Entry 6JJP (X-ray diffraction, 2.90 A resolution); this record covers chains A and C of the 3 polymer chains in the assembly.

[Chain A]
Protein: Heavy chain of MW11-h317
Organism: Homo sapiens
Amino-acid sequence (220 residues; row label = number of the first residue in the row):
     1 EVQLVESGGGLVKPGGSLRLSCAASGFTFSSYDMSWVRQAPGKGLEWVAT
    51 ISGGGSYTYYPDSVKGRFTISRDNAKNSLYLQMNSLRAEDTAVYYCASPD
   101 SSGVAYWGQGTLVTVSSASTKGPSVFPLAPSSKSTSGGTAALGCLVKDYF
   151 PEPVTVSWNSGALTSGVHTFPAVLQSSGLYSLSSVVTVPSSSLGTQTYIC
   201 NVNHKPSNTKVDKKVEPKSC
Disulfides: Cys22-Cys96, Cys144-Cys200
Reported in the primary citation:
  - binding site for N-acetylglucosamine: Gly54, Tyr57
  - binding site for alpha-L-fucopyranose: Ser31, Gly54
  - binding site for beta-D-mannopyranose: Gly54
  - binding site for alpha-D-mannopyranose: Arg72

[Chain C]
Protein: Programmed cell death protein 1
Organism: Homo sapiens
UniProt: Q15116 (PDCD1_HUMAN); numbering as in UniProt (aligned over 21-167)
Amino-acid sequence (147 residues; each row starts with the number of its first residue):
    21 PGWFLDSPDRPWNPPTFSPALLVVTEGDNATFTCSFSNTSESFVLNWYRM
    71 SPSNQTDKLAAFPEDRSQPGQDCRFRVTQLPNGRDFHMSVVRARRNDSGT
   121 YLCGAISLAPKAQIKESLRAELRVTERRAEVPTAHPSPSPRPAGQFQ
Disordered / not traced: 21-29, 147-167
UniProt features mapped onto this chain:
  - region: Leu25 to Pro34 (Nivolumab binding), Met70 to Asp77 (Interaction with CD274/PDCD1L1), Asn74 to Gln99 (Pembrolizumab binding)
  - glycosylation (N-linked (GlcNAc...) asparagine): Asn49, Asn58, Asn74, Asn116
  - mutagenesis: Asn49 (N49A: Decreased N-glycosylation without affecting binding to binding to nivolumab drug), Asn58 (N58A: Decreased N-glycosylation without affecting binding to binding to nivolumab drug), Asn74 (N74A: Decreased N-glycosylation without affecting binding to binding to nivolumab drug), Asn116 (N116A: Decreased N-glycosylation without affecting binding to binding to nivolumab drug)
Disulfides: Cys54-Cys123
Covalent attachments: N-acetylglucosamine (NAG) linked to Asn49, Asn116; glycan linked to Asn58
Reported in the primary citation:
  - post-translational modification sites: Asn49, Asn58, Asn116
  - mutagenesis - N58A: decreased binding to MW11-h317
  - mutagenesis - N49A, N74A, N116A: unchanged binding to MW11-h317
  - mutagenesis - N58A: unchanged binding to nivolumab

[How chain A and chain C interact]
Contacting residue pairs (21; chain A residue first):
  Phe27(A) - Arg86(C)
  Ser31(A) - Pro83(C)
  Tyr32(A) - Pro83(C)
  Tyr32(A) - Glu84(C)  hydrogen bond (side chain-backbone)
  Tyr32(A) - Arg86(C)
  Asp33(A) - Ser62(C)  hydrogen bond
  Asp33(A) - Leu128(C)
  Ser52(A) - Glu61(C)  hydrogen bond
  Gly54(A) - Glu61(C)  hydrogen bond (backbone-side chain)
  Gly55(A) - Glu61(C)
  Ser56(A) - Glu61(C)  hydrogen bond
  Tyr57(A) - Thr59(C)  hydrogen bond (side chain-backbone)
  Tyr57(A) - Ser60(C)
  Tyr57(A) - Glu61(C)
  Tyr59(A) - Ala129(C)
  Ser98(A) - Arg86(C)  hydrogen bond
  Asp100(A) - Arg86(C)  salt bridge
  Asp100(A) - Leu128(C)
  Ser101(A) - Leu128(C)
  Tyr106(A) - Arg86(C)  hydrogen bond (side chain-backbone)
  Tyr106(A) - Ser87(C)  hydrogen bond (side chain-backbone)
Other interface residues (no listed pair), chain A (17 interface residues in all): Val2, Gly53, Pro99
Other interface residues (no listed pair), chain C (13 interface residues in all): Val64, Phe82, Ile126
The authors on this interface:
  - residue pairs: Val2(A)-Arg86(C) (hydrophobic contact), Tyr106(A)-Arg86(C) (hydrophobic contact), Val64(C)-Ser101(A) (hydrophobic contact), Arg86(C)-Tyr32(A), Arg86(C)-Ser98(A) (hydrogen bond), Arg86(C)-Asp100(A) (hydrogen bond)
  - epitope / paratope residues, chain A: Val2(A), Asp33(A), Ser52(A), Gly53(A), Gly54(A), Gly55(A), Ser56(A), Tyr59(A), Tyr106(A)
  - epitope / paratope residues, chain C: Glu61(C), Ser62(C), Val64(C), Arg86(C)

[In short]
The interface between chain A and chain C involves 17 residues on one side and 13 on the other, with 9
hydrogen bonds and 1 salt bridge. Polar pairs include Asp100(A)-Arg86(C), Tyr32(A)-Glu84(C) and
Asp33(A)-Ser62(C). The paper describes hydrophobic contacts between Val2(A) and Arg86(C), Tyr106(A) and
Arg86(C) and Val64(C) and Ser101(A); a contact between Arg86(C) and Tyr32(A); hydrogen bonds between Arg86(C)
and Ser98(A) and Arg86(C) and Asp100(A). From the paper: a binding site for N-acetylglucosamine at Gly54(A)
and Tyr57(A); N58A of chain C reduces binding to MW11-h317; 4 substitutions were tested in all.
Chain A is Heavy chain of MW11-h317 and chain C is Programmed cell death protein 1, both from Homo sapiens;
the structure, Crystal structure of Fab of a PD-1 monoclonal antibody MW11-h317 in complex with PD-1, was
determined by X-ray diffraction.
